6B12 - chains A and C; structure by X-ray diffraction, 1.71 A resolution.

[Chain A]
Protein: Tne2
Source organism: Pseudomonas fluorescens (strain ATCC BAA-477 / NRRL B-23932 / Pf-5)
UniProtKB: Q4K3B6 (Q4K3B6_PSEF5); numbering as in UniProt (aligned over 290-408)
Sequence (135 residues; row label = number of the first residue in the row):
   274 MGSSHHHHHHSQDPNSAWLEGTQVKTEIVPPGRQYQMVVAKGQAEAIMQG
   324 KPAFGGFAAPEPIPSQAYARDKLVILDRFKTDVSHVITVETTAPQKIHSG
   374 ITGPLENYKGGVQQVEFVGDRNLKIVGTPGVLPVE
Disordered / not traced: 274-289
Modified residues: Mse274 (selenomethionine); Mse310 (selenomethionine; parent Met); Mse321 (selenomethionine; parent Met)
Differences from the reference sequence: expression tag (274-289)
Reported in the primary citation:
  - contacts within the chain: Arg343-Lys353 (hydrogen bond)

[Chain C]
Protein: Tni2
Source organism: Pseudomonas fluorescens (strain ATCC BAA-477 / NRRL B-23932 / Pf-5)
UniProtKB: Q4K3B5 (Q4K3B5_PSEF5); residue numbers follow UniProt; this construct covers 1-153
Sequence (153 residues; row label = number of the first residue in the row):
     1 MISDFERIREDGKVIDENMTVDQMIALGWSPCRVVEARWRWQEQLLSVVN
    51 SRGLLAIVVPDRQHLAILWNDDDTGVAATLYVVSGDRQQQIRIADQLLIN
   101 GQLEAGIYSWFEQFPQVSPSIFTCMFSRQRDQAMFRVDIDASTGDIVSIQ
   151 HSR
Modified residues: Mse1, Mse19, Mse24, Mse125, Mse134 (selenomethionine; parent Met)

[Chain A / chain C interface]
Contacting residue pairs (48; chain A residue first):
  Ala313(A) with Glu112(C)
  Lys314(A) with Glu112(C)
  Gly315(A) with Trp110(C); Phe111(C); Glu112(C), hydrogen bond (backbone-side chain)
  Gln316(A) with Trp110(C); Glu112(C), hydrogen bond (backbone-side chain)
  Ala317(A) with Val21(C)
  Glu318(A) with Val21(C)
  Ala319(A) with Leu55(C), hydrophobic; Trp110(C), hydrophobic
  Ile320(A) with Pro31(C)
  Mse321(A) with Arg9(C); Val21(C), hydrophobic; Mse24(C); Trp29(C); Ser30(C); Pro31(C); Cys32(C), hydrogen bond (backbone-backbone)
  Gln322(A) with Arg7(C), hydrogen bond; Ile15(C); Cys32(C); Arg33(C); Val34(C); Leu55(C)
  Gly323(A) with Cys32(C), hydrogen bond (backbone-backbone)
  Lys324(A) with Asn70(C), hydrogen bond; Gly75(C), hydrogen bond (side chain-backbone); Val76(C); Ala78(C); Ser109(C)
  Pro325(A) with Gly75(C); Val76(C), hydrophobic
  Ala326(A) with Trp110(C), hydrophobic
  Phe327(A) with Trp110(C)
  Phe352(A) with His151(C); Ser152(C); Arg153(C)
  Lys353(A) with Arg153(C)
  Thr354(A) with Phe114(C)
  His358(A) with Val21(C); Asp22(C), salt bridge
  Gly392(A) with Gln132(C)
  Arg394(A) with Gln132(C), hydrogen bond (side chain-backbone); Mse134(C)
  Thr401(A) with Pro31(C)
  Pro402(A) with Ile25(C)
  Val404(A) with Asp22(C)
Other interface residues (no listed pair), chain A (28 interface residues in all): Gly328, Phe330, Arg351, Gly400
Other interface residues (no listed pair), chain C (29 interface residues in all): Leu68

[In short]
Chain A and chain C form an interface of 28 and 29 residues respectively; the contacts include 8 hydrogen
bonds and 1 salt bridge. Polar contacts include His358(A)-Asp22(C), Gly315(A)-Glu112(C) and
Gln316(A)-Glu112(C). The paper reports contacts within the chain involving Arg343(A) and Lys353(A).
Chain A is Tne2 and chain C is Tni2, both from Pseudomonas fluorescens (strain ATCC BAA-477 / NRRL B-23932 /
Pf-5); the structure, Structure of Tne2 in complex with Tni2, was determined by X-ray diffraction.
